Entry 6KGD (X-ray diffraction, 1.65 A resolution); this record covers chains A and B.

== Chain A ==
Molecule: Probably cellulosomal scaffolding protein, secreted cellulose-binding and cohesin domain
From: Clostridium acetobutylicum ATCC 824
Reference sequence: Q977Y4 (Q977Y4_CLOAB); residues 1-149 here correspond to UniProt positions 611-759 (UniProt number = residue number + 610)
Sequence (150 residues; row label = number of the first residue in the row; numbering starts at 0):
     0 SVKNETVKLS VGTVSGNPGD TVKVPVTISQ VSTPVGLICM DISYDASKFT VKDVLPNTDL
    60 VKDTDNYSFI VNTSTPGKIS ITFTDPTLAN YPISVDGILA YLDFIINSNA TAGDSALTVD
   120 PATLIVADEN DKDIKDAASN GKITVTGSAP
Not modelled in the structure: 0, 147-149
Sequence notes: expression tag (0)
Reported in the primary citation:
  - conformationally variable residues (order/disorder transition): D127 to D132
  - mutagenesis - E128Q, E128Q/D130N, D130N: decreased binding to And cellulose-binding endoglucanase family 9 CelL ortholog dockerin domain (chain B)

== Chain B ==
Molecule: And cellulose-binding endoglucanase family 9 CelL ortholog dockerin domain
From: Clostridium acetobutylicum ATCC 824
Reference sequence: Q97KK2 (Q97KK2_CLOAB); residues 1-61 here correspond to UniProt positions 477-537 (UniProt number = residue number + 476)
Sequence (62 residues; row label = number of the first residue in the row; numbering starts at 0):
     0 SNTILGDLND DGVVNGRDIV MMRQYLAGKT VSGIDKNALD INGDGAVNGD DLMELIKKVS
    60 NN
Not modelled in the structure: 0-4
Sequence notes: expression tag (0); engineered mutation D49 (Arg525 in Q97KK2)
Reported in the primary citation:
  - specificity-determining residues: R16
  - mutagenesis - V19M/R49D (12-fold): increased binding to low pH
  - mutagenesis - V19M/R49D: unchanged binding to high pH
  - mutagenesis - R22I/R49D: decreased binding to high pH

== Interface between chain A and chain B ==
Pairs across the interface (29):
  L36(A) - G15(B)
  L36(A) - R16(B)
  C38(A) - G15(B)
  N65(A) - R22(B)  hydrogen bond (backbone-side chain)
  Y66(A) - R22(B)  hydrogen bond (backbone-side chain)
  Y66(A) - M52(B)  hydrophobic
  Y66(A) - I55(B)  hydrophobic
  I69(A) - I18(B)  hydrophobic
  I69(A) - I55(B)  hydrophobic
  I69(A) - S59(B)
  V70(A) - S59(B)
  N71(A) - V58(B)  hydrogen bond (side chain-backbone)
  N71(A) - S59(B)  hydrogen bond (side chain-backbone)
  N71(A) - N60(B)
  N71(A) - N61(B)  hydrogen bond (side chain-backbone)
  S73(A) - N60(B)  hydrogen bond (side chain-backbone)
  T81(A) - G15(B)
  T81(A) - V58(B)
  T83(A) - V19(B)
  T83(A) - R22(B)  hydrogen bond
  P85(A) - R22(B)
  L87(A) - R22(B)
  L87(A) - Q23(B)
  L87(A) - K28(B)
  I124(A) - N14(B)
  I124(A) - R16(B)
  D130(A) - V19(B)
  D130(A) - Q23(B)  hydrogen bond
  D132(A) - R16(B)  salt bridge
Also at the interface, not in a pair above, chain A (16 interface residues in all): D84
Also at the interface, not in a pair above, chain B (17 interface residues in all): M20, A26, K57
Interface features reported in the paper:
  - specific contacts: V19(B)-L36(A) (hydrophobic contact), R22(B)-Y66(A) (hydrogen bond), R22(B)-T83(A) (hydrogen bond)

== Summary ==
16 residues of chain A face 17 of chain B across their interface, with 8 hydrogen bonds and 1 salt bridge.
Among the polar pairs are D132(A)-R16(B), N65(A)-R22(B) and Y66(A)-R22(B). The authors report a hydrophobic
contact between V19(B) and L36(A); hydrogen bonds between R22(B) and Y66(A) and R22(B) and T83(A). From the
paper: E128Q, E128Q/D130N and D130N of chain A reduce binding to And cellulose-binding endoglucanase family 9
CelL ortholog dockerin domain (chain B); the specificity determinant R16(B); 5 substitutions were tested in
all.
Here chain A is Probably cellulosomal scaffolding protein, secreted cellulose-binding and cohesin domain and
chain B is And cellulose-binding endoglucanase family 9 CelL ortholog dockerin domain, both from Clostridium
acetobutylicum ATCC 824. Entry 6KGD (Crystal structure of CaDoc0917(R49D)-CaCohA2 complex at pH 8.0) was
determined by X-ray diffraction, deposited together with 6KGC, 6KGE and 6KGF.
